Entry 8YKD (electron microscopy, 2.90 A resolution); this record covers chains B and G of the 6 polymer chains in the assembly.

== Chain B ==
Protein: Guanine nucleotide-binding protein G(I)/G(S)/G(T) subunit beta-1
Reference sequence: P62871 (GBB1_BOVIN); residue numbers follow UniProt; this construct covers 2-340
Amino-acid sequence (358 residues; each row starts with the number of its first residue; numbers below 1 keep their minus sign (Met-17 is residue -17)):
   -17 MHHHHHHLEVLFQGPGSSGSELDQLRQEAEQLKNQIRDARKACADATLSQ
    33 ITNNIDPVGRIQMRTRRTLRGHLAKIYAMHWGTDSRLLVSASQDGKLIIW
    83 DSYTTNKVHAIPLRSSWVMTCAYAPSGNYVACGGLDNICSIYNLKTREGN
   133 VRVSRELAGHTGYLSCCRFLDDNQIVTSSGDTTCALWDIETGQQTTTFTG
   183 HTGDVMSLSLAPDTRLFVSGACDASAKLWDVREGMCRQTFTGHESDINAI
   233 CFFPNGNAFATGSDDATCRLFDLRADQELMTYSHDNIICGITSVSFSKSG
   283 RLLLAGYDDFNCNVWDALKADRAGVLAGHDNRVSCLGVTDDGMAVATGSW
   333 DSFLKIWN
Unresolved in the structure: -17 to 3
Differences from the reference sequence: initiating methionine (-17); expression tag (-16 to 1)
UniProt features mapped onto this chain:
  - modified residue: Ser2 (N-acetylserine), His266 (Phosphohistidine)

== Chain G ==
Protein: Guanine nucleotide-binding protein subunit gamma
Reference sequence: A0A7J7XNR4 (A0A7J7XNR4_RHIFE); residues -9 to 71 here correspond to UniProt positions 19-99 (UniProt number = residue number + 28)
Amino-acid sequence (108 residues; numbered -36 to 71; the number before each row is that of its first residue; numbers below 1 keep their minus sign (Met-36 is residue -36)):
   -36 MWRELPLGLGELHKDHQASRKLEPELWSVSENPPSTSMASNNTASIAQAR
    14 KLVEQLKMEANIDRIKVSKAAADLMAYCEAHAKEDPLLTPVPASENPFRE
    64 KKFFCAIL
Unresolved in the structure: -36 to 7, 63-71
Differences from the reference sequence: initiating methionine (-36); expression tag (-35 to -10)

== Interface between chain B and chain G ==
Pairs across the interface (87; chain B residue first):
  Leu7(B) - Ile9(G)  hydrophobic
  Leu7(B) - Ala12(G)  hydrophobic
  Leu7(B) - Arg13(G)
  Leu7(B) - Val16(G)
  Glu10(B) - Val16(G)
  Ala11(B) - Leu15(G)  hydrophobic
  Ala11(B) - Val16(G)  hydrophobic
  Ala11(B) - Leu19(G)
  Leu14(B) - Leu19(G)
  Leu14(B) - Ala23(G)  hydrophobic
  Lys15(B) - Leu15(G)
  Lys15(B) - Leu19(G)
  Gln17(B) - Ala23(G)
  Ile18(B) - Glu22(G)
  Ala21(B) - Arg27(G)
  Cys25(B) - Arg27(G)
  Cys25(B) - Ile28(G)  hydrogen bond (side chain-backbone)
  Cys25(B) - Lys29(G)
  Cys25(B) - Val30(G)  hydrogen bond (backbone-backbone)
  Ala26(B) - Val30(G)  hydrophobic
  Asp27(B) - Lys29(G)
  Asp27(B) - Ser31(G)  hydrogen bond
  Ala28(B) - Ser31(G)
  Leu30(B) - Ala34(G)  hydrophobic
  Ile33(B) - Ala34(G)  hydrophobic
  Thr34(B) - Met38(G)
  Ile37(B) - Met38(G)  hydrophobic
  Ile37(B) - Glu42(G)
  Val40(B) - Leu51(G)  hydrophobic
  Ile43(B) - Leu50(G)
  Ile43(B) - Leu51(G)
  Met45(B) - Leu50(G)  hydrophobic
  Arg48(B) - Asn59(G)
  Arg48(B) - Phe61(G)
  Arg49(B) - Pro60(G)
  Arg49(B) - Phe61(G)  hydrogen bond (side chain-backbone)
  Arg49(B) - Arg62(G)
  Ser84(B) - Phe61(G)
  Tyr85(B) - Pro60(G)
  Tyr85(B) - Phe61(G)  hydrophobic
  Met217(B) - Met21(G)  hydrophobic
  Cys218(B) - Gln18(G)  hydrogen bond (backbone-side chain)
  Cys218(B) - Met21(G)
  Gln220(B) - Glu22(G)
  Gln220(B) - Ile25(G)
  Thr221(B) - Glu22(G)  hydrogen bond (backbone-side chain)
  Phe235(B) - Tyr40(G)  hydrophobic
  Phe235(B) - Cys41(G)  hydrophobic
  Pro236(B) - Tyr40(G)
  Asn237(B) - Tyr40(G)
  Ala240(B) - Leu37(G)  hydrophobic
  Leu252(B) - Leu37(G)  hydrophobic
  Asp254(B) - Ala33(G)
  Arg256(B) - Asp26(G)
  Arg256(B) - Arg27(G)
  Arg256(B) - Ile28(G)
  Arg256(B) - Asp36(G)  salt bridge
  Ala257(B) - Ile28(G)
  Ala257(B) - Val30(G)  hydrophobic
  Asp258(B) - Ile25(G)
  Asp258(B) - Arg27(G)  salt bridge
  Gln259(B) - Val30(G)
  Leu261(B) - Val30(G)  hydrophobic
  Ser279(B) - Asp48(G)
  Ser279(B) - Leu50(G)
  Lys280(B) - Glu47(G)
  Ser281(B) - Tyr40(G)
  Ser281(B) - Cys41(G)  hydrogen bond (backbone-side chain)
  Ser281(B) - His44(G)
  Ser281(B) - Glu47(G)
  Ser281(B) - Asp48(G)  hydrogen bond
  Gly282(B) - Cys41(G)  hydrogen bond (backbone-side chain)
  Leu284(B) - Leu50(G)
  Val320(B) - Leu50(G)  hydrophobic
  Gly324(B) - Pro49(G)
  Gly324(B) - Leu50(G)
  Met325(B) - Pro49(G)  hydrophobic
  Met325(B) - Leu50(G)
  Met325(B) - Val54(G)  hydrophobic
  Met325(B) - Glu58(G)
  Met325(B) - Asn59(G)
  Met325(B) - Pro60(G)
  Ala326(B) - Phe61(G)  hydrophobic
  Val327(B) - Leu50(G)  hydrophobic
  Ile338(B) - Phe61(G)  hydrophobic
  Asn340(B) - Asn59(G)  hydrogen bond
  Asn340(B) - Phe61(G)
Interface residues without a listed pair, chain B (60 interface residues in all): Leu4, Arg22, Trp63, Ser67, Thr181, Arg219, Arg283, Leu286, Leu300, Asp323
Interface residues without a listed pair, chain G (41 interface residues in all): Ser8, Lys14, Lys20, Ala35

== In short ==
The interface between chain B and chain G involves 60 residues on one side and 41 on the other; the contacts
include 10 hydrogen bonds and 2 salt bridges. Polar contacts include Arg256(B)-Asp36(G), Asp258(B)-Arg27(G)
and Cys25(B)-Ile28(G).
Here chain B is Guanine nucleotide-binding protein G(I)/G(S)/G(T) subunit beta-1 and chain G is Guanine
nucleotide-binding protein subunit gamma. Entry 8YKD (Cryo-EM structure of ADGRG2-Gs complex with NTF
nanobody) was determined by electron microscopy.
